Entry 8US8 (X-ray diffraction, 2.56 A resolution); this record covers chains A and R of the 5 polymer chains in the assembly.

[Chain A]
Protein: B1E11K Fab A Heavy Chain
Organism: Homo sapiens
Notes: antibody fragment or engineered binder
Sequence (219 residues; row label = number of the first residue in the row; note: 1 number in that range is skipped by the numbering (no residue carries it; nothing is unmodelled there); a row labelled like 82A-82C holds insertion residues (82A, then the next letters in order)):
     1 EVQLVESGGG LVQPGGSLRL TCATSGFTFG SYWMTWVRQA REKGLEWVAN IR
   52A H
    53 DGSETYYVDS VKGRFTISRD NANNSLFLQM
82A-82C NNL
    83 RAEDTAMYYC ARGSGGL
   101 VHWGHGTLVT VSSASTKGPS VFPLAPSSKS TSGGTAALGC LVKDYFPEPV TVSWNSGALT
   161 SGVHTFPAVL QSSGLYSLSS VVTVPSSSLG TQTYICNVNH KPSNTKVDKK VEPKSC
Disordered / not traced: 128-134, 215-216
Disulfide bonds: Cys-22/Cys-92, Cys-140/Cys-196

[Chain R]
Protein: Ring-infected erythrocyte surface antigen peptide
UniProtKB: P13830 (RESA_PLAFF); residues 1-16 here correspond to UniProt positions 944-959 (UniProt number = residue number + 943)
Sequence (19 residues; numbered 0 to 18; the number before each row is that of its first residue; numbering starts at 0):
     0 XEENVEENVE ENVEENVGG
Disordered / not traced: 18
Sequence notes: expression tag (0, 17-18)
Modified residues: ACA (6-aminohexanoic acid) at position 0

[Interface between chain A and chain R]
Pairs across the interface - 14 pairs, chain A then chain R:
  Ser-31(A) / Asn-11(R)  hydrogen bond (backbone-side chain)
  Tyr-32(A) / Asn-11(R)
  Trp-33(A) / Asn-11(R)  hydrogen bond (backbone-side chain)
  Trp-33(A) / Glu-13(R)
  Arg-52(A) / Glu-13(R)  salt bridge
  Tyr-58(A) / Glu-14(R)
  Arg-94(A) / Glu-10(R)  salt bridge
  Gly-95(A) / Glu-10(R)
  Ser-96(A) / Glu-10(R)  hydrogen bond (backbone-backbone)
  Ser-96(A) / Val-12(R)  hydrogen bond (side chain-backbone)
  Gly-97(A) / Glu-10(R)
  Gly-97(A) / Val-12(R)
  Gly-98(A) / Val-8(R)
  Val-101(A) / Val-8(R)  hydrophobic
Interface residues without a listed pair, chain A (14 interface residues in all): His-52A, Glu-56, His-102
Interface residues without a listed pair, chain R (7 interface residues in all): Glu-9
From the paper, about this interface:
  - epitope / paratope residues, chain A: Trp-33(A)

[In short]
14 residues of chain A and 7 residues of chain R are in contact; the contacts include 4 hydrogen bonds and 2
salt bridges. Polar contacts include Arg-52(A)/Glu-13(R), Arg-94(A)/Glu-10(R) and Ser-31(A)/Asn-11(R). From
the paper: the epitope/paratope residue Trp-33(A).
Chain A is B1E11K Fab A Heavy Chain (Homo sapiens) and chain R is Ring-infected erythrocyte surface antigen
peptide; the structure, Crystal structure of B1E11K malarial antibody in complex with RESA repeat peptide, was
determined by X-ray diffraction.
